PDB entry 5ZG9 | X-ray diffraction, 2.04 A resolution | chains B and C of the 3 polymer chains in the assembly

# Chain B
Name: MoSub1
Source organism: Magnaporthe oryzae (strain P131)
Reference sequence: L7IX95 (L7IX95_MAGOP); residues 1-158 here correspond to UniProt positions 5-162 (UniProt number = residue number + 4)
Sequence (169 residues; each row starts with the number of its first residue; numbers below 1 keep their minus sign (Met-10 is residue -10)):
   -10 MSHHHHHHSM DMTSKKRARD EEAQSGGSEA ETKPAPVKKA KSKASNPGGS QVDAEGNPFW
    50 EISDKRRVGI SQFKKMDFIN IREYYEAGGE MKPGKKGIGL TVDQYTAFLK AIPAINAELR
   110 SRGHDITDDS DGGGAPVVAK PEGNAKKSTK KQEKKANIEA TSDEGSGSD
Disordered / not traced: -10 to 33, 116-158
Construct notes: expression tag (-10 to 0)

# Chain C
Molecule: 20-nt DNA strand
Sequence (20 nucleotides; each row starts with the number of its first residue):
     1 TTTTTTTTTT TTTTTTTTTG
Disordered / not traced: 13-20

# Chain B / chain C interface
Contacting residue pairs - 4 pairs, chain B then chain C:
  Arg55(B) - DT12(C)  salt bridge to the phosphate
  Phe62(B) - DT4(C)  base contact
  Lys63(B) - DT3(C)  phosphate contact
  Lys85(B) - DT12(C)  salt bridge to the phosphate
Interface residues without a listed pair, chain C (4 interface residues in all): DT11

# In short
Chain B and chain C each contribute 4 residues to their interface, with 2 salt bridges. Polar contacts include
Arg55(B)-DT12(C) and Lys85(B)-DT12(C).
Chain B is MoSub1 (Magnaporthe oryzae (strain P131)) and chain C is a 20-nt DNA strand; the structure, Crystal
structure of MoSub1-ssDNA complex in phosphate buffer, was determined by X-ray diffraction.
